Entry 1F4H (X-ray diffraction, 2.80 A resolution); this record covers chains A and B of the 4 polymer chains in the assembly.

== Chain A (and B) ==
Name: Beta-galactosidase
Source organism: Escherichia coli
Notes: EC 3.2.1.23; chain B of this document is another copy of the same molecule, construct and numbering; everything in this record applies to it too
UniProtKB: P00722 (BGAL_ECOLI); residues 3-1023 here = UniProt positions 3-1023
Amino-acid sequence (1021 residues; each row starts with the number of its first residue):
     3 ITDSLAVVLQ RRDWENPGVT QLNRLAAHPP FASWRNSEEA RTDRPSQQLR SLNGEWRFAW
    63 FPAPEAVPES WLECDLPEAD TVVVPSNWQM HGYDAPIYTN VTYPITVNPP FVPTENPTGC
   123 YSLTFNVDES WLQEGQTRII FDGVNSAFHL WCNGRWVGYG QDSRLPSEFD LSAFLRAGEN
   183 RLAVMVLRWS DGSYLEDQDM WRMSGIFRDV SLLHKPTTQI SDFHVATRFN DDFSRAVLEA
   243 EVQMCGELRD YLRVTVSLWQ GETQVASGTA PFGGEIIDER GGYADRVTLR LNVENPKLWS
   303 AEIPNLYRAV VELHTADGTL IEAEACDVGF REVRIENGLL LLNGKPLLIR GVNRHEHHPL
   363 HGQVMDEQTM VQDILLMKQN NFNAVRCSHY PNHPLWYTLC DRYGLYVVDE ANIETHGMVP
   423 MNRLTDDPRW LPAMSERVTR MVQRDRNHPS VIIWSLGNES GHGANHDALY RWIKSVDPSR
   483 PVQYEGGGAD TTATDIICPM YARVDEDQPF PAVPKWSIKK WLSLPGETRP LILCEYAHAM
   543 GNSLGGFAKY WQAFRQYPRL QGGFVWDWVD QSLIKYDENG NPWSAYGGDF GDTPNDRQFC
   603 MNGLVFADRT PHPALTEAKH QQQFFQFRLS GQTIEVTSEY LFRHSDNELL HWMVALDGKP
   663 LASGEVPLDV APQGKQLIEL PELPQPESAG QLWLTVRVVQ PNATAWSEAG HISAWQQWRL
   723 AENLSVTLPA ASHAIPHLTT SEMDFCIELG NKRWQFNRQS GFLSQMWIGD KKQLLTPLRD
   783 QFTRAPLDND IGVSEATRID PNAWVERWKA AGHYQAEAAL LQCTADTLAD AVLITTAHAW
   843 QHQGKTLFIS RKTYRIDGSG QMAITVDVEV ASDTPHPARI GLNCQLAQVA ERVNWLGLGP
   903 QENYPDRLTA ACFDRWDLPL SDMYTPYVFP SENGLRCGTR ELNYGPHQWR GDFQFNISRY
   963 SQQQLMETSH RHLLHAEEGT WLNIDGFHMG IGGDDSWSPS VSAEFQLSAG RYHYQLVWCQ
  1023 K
Bound ions: Mg2+ site 1: Asp-15, Asn-18, Val-21, Gln-163, Asp-193; Mg2+ site 2: Asn-102, Glu-416, His-418, Glu-461

== Interface between chain A and chain B ==
Pairs across the interface - 67 pairs, chain A then chain B:
  Asn-339(A) / Pro-527(B)
  Leu-341(A) / Pro-527(B)  hydrophobic
  Asp-507(A) / Lys-521(B)  salt bridge
  Asp-507(A) / Gln-558(B)  hydrogen bond (backbone-side chain)
  Asp-509(A) / Gln-558(B)
  Ser-519(A) / Gln-558(B)
  Lys-521(A) / Asp-507(B)  salt bridge
  Lys-521(A) / Tyr-559(B)
  Lys-522(A) / Gln-558(B)  hydrogen bond (side chain-backbone)
  Lys-522(A) / Tyr-559(B)
  Leu-524(A) / Ser-525(B)
  Ser-525(A) / Leu-524(B)
  Ser-525(A) / Ser-525(B)
  Ser-525(A) / Arg-561(B)  hydrogen bond (backbone-side chain)
  Pro-527(A) / Asn-339(B)
  Gly-528(A) / Asn-339(B)
  Gln-558(A) / Asp-507(B)
  Gln-558(A) / Asp-509(B)  hydrogen bond
  Gln-558(A) / Lys-522(B)  hydrogen bond (backbone-side chain)
  Tyr-559(A) / Lys-521(B)
  Tyr-559(A) / Lys-522(B)
  Arg-561(A) / Ser-525(B)  hydrogen bond (side chain-backbone)
  Arg-721(A) / Ser-874(B)
  Leu-722(A) / Asp-875(B)
  Ala-723(A) / Asp-875(B)
  Glu-724(A) / Lys-847(B)  hydrogen bond (backbone-side chain)
  Glu-724(A) / Val-872(B)
  Glu-724(A) / Ala-873(B)
  Glu-724(A) / Ser-874(B)  hydrogen bond (side chain-backbone)
  Glu-724(A) / Asp-875(B)
  Leu-726(A) / Thr-848(B)
  Leu-726(A) / Leu-849(B)
  Leu-726(A) / Glu-871(B)
  Leu-726(A) / Ala-873(B)  hydrophobic
  Ser-727(A) / Ile-851(B)
  Val-728(A) / Ala-841(B)  hydrophobic
  Val-728(A) / Thr-848(B)
  Val-728(A) / Ile-851(B)  hydrophobic
  Leu-730(A) / Leu-823(B)
  Leu-823(A) / Val-728(B)  hydrophobic
  Leu-823(A) / Leu-730(B)
  Asp-828(A) / Leu-830(B)
  Asp-828(A) / Ala-831(B)  hydrogen bond (side chain-backbone)
  Leu-830(A) / Asp-828(B)
  Leu-830(A) / Leu-830(B)  hydrophobic
  Ala-831(A) / Asp-828(B)  hydrogen bond (backbone-side chain)
  Ala-841(A) / Val-728(B)  hydrophobic
  Lys-847(A) / Glu-724(B)  hydrogen bond (side chain-backbone)
  Thr-848(A) / Leu-726(B)
  Thr-848(A) / Val-728(B)
  Leu-849(A) / Leu-726(B)
  Ile-851(A) / Leu-726(B)  hydrophobic
  Arg-853(A) / Ser-727(B)
  Asp-869(A) / His-1015(B)  salt bridge
  Val-872(A) / Glu-724(B)
  Ala-873(A) / Glu-724(B)
  Ser-874(A) / Arg-721(B)  hydrogen bond
  Ser-874(A) / Glu-724(B)  hydrogen bond (backbone-side chain)
  Asp-875(A) / Leu-722(B)
  Asp-875(A) / Ala-723(B)
  Asp-875(A) / Glu-724(B)  hydrogen bond (side chain-backbone)
  Arg-942(A) / Arg-1013(B)
  Asp-954(A) / Arg-1013(B)  salt bridge
  Arg-1013(A) / Asp-954(B)  salt bridge
  His-1015(A) / Asp-869(B)  salt bridge
  His-1015(A) / His-1015(B)  hydrogen bond
  Gln-1017(A) / Asp-869(B)
Interface residues without a listed pair, chain A (49 interface residues in all): Leu-526, Thr-530, Pro-560, Asn-725, Thr-829, Phe-850, Glu-871
Interface residues without a listed pair, chain B (47 interface residues in all): Leu-341, Ser-519, Leu-526, Gly-528, Thr-530, Pro-560, Asn-725, Thr-829, Phe-850, Arg-853

== In short ==
Chain A and chain B form an interface of 49 and 47 residues respectively, with 15 hydrogen bonds and 6 salt
bridges. Polar pairs include Asp-507(A)/Lys-521(B), Asp-869(A)/His-1015(B) and Asp-954(A)/Arg-1013(B).
Asp-15(A), Asn-18(A), Val-21(A), Gln-163(A) and Asp-193(A) form the Mg2+ site 1.
Chain A and chain B are both Beta-galactosidase (Escherichia coli); the structure, E. coli (lacz)
beta-galactosidase (orthorhombic), was determined by X-ray diffraction together with 1DP0, 1F4A and 4V41 from
the same study.
